PDB entry 2IBA | X-ray diffraction, 1.50 A resolution | chain A

Chain A:
Molecule: Uricase
From: Aspergillus flavus
Notes: EC 1.7.3.3
UniProtKB: Q00511 (URIC_ASPFL); residues 1-301 here = UniProt positions 1-301
Sequence (302 residues; row label = number of the first residue in the row; numbering starts at 0):
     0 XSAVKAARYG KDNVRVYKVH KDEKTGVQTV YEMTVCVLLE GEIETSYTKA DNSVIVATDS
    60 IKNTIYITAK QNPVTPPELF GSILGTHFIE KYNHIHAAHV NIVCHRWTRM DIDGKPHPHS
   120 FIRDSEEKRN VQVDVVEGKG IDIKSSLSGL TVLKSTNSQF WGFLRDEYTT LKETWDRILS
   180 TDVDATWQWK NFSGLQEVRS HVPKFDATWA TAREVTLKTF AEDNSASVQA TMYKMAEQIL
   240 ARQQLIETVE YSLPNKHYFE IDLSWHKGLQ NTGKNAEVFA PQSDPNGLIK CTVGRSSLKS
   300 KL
Disordered / not traced: 296-301
Modified positions: ACE (acetyl group) at position 0
Ion coordination: Na+: Ile88, Tyr91, Ile94
Residues lining bound ligands: 8-azaxanthine (AZA): Tyr8, Ile54, Ala56, Thr57, Asp58, Phe159, Leu170, Arg176, Ser226, Val227, Gln228, Asn254, Ile288

In short:
Chain A binds 8-azaxanthine. Ile88, Tyr91 and Ile94 coordinate Na+.
Chain A is Uricase (Aspergillus flavus); the structure, Urate oxidase from Aspergillus flavus complexed with
its inhibitor 8-azaxanthine, was determined by X-ray diffraction (same publication as 2ICQ, 2IC0, 2IE6 and
2IE7).
